PDB entry 3GUT | X-ray diffraction, 3.59 A resolution | chains C and Y of the 6 polymer chains in the assembly

== Chain C ==
Protein: Transcription factor p65
From: Homo sapiens
UniProtKB: Q04206 (TF65_HUMAN); residues 20-291 here = UniProt positions 20-291
Amino-acid sequence (273 residues; numbered 19 to 291; the number before each row is that of its first residue):
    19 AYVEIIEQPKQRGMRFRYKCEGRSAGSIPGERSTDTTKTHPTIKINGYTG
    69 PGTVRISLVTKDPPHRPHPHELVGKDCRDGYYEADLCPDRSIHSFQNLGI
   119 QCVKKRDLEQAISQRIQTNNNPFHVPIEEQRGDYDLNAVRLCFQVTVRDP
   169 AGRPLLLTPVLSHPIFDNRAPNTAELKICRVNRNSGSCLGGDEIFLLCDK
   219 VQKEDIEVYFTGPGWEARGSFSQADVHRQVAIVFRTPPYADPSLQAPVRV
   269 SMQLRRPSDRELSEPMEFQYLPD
Differences from the reference sequence: expression tag (19)
Swiss-Prot annotation at these positions:
  - modified residue: Cys38 (Cysteine persulfide), Ser75 (Microbial infection: Phosphoserine), Lys122 (N6-acetyllysine), Lys123 (N6-acetyllysine), Lys218 (N6-acetyllysine), Lys221 (N6-acetyllysine), Thr254 (Phosphothreonine), Ser276 (Phosphoserine), Ser281 (Phosphoserine)
  - cross-link (Glycyl lysine isopeptide (Lys-Gly)): Lys37 (interchain with G-Cter in SUMO3), Lys122 (interchain with G-Cter in SUMO3), Lys123 (interchain with G-Cter in SUMO3)
  - mutagenesis: Thr254 (T254A: Abolishes interaction with PIN1), Ser276 (S276C: Loss of phosphorylation)
What the authors report for this chain:
  - binding site for HIV-LTR Core Reverse Strand (chain Y): Arg33, Arg35

== Chain Y ==
Molecule: HIV-LTR Core Reverse Strand
From: Human immunodeficiency virus
Sequence (26 nucleotides; numbered 1 to 26; the number before each row is that of its first residue):
     1 TTGGAAAGTCCCCAGCGGAAAGTCCC

== Interface between chain C and chain Y ==
Residue-residue contacts (8):
  Arg33(C) with DG3(Y), base contact; DG4(Y), hydrogen bond to the base; DA5(Y), base contact
  Arg35(C) with DG3(Y), hydrogen bond to the base
  Ser42(C) with DT1(Y), phosphate contact
  Ala43(C) with DT1(Y), phosphate contact; DT2(Y), phosphate contact
  Gly44(C) with DT2(Y), phosphate contact

== Overview ==
The chain C/chain Y interface involves 5 residues from each chain, with 2 hydrogen bonds. Polar pairs include
Arg33(C)-DG4(Y) and Arg35(C)-DG3(Y). UniProt lists 2 mutagenesis sites on chain C. The paper reports a binding
site for HIV-LTR Core Reverse Strand (chain Y) at Arg33(C) and Arg35(C).
Here chain C is Transcription factor p65 (Homo sapiens) and chain Y is HIV-LTR Core Reverse Strand (Human
immunodeficiency virus). Entry 3GUT (Crystal structure of a higher-order complex of p50:RelA bound to the
HIV-1 LTR) was determined by X-ray diffraction.
